5GLY - chain A; structure by X-ray diffraction, 1.58 A resolution.

# Chain A
Molecule: Glycoside hydrolase family 45 protein
From: Thielavia terrestris NRRL 8126
Reference sequence: G2QVH7 (G2QVH7_THITE); residues 1-213 here correspond to UniProt positions 22-234 (UniProt number = residue number + 21)
Amino-acid sequence (213 residues; numbered 1 to 213; the number before each row is that of its first residue):
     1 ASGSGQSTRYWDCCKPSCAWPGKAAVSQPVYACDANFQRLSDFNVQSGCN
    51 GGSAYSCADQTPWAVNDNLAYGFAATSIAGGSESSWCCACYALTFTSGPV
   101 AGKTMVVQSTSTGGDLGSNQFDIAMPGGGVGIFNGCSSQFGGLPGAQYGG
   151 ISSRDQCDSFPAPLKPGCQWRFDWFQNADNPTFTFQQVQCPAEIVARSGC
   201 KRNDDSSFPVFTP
Cystine bridges: Cys-13/Cys-136, Cys-14/Cys-49, Cys-18/Cys-87, Cys-33/Cys-57, Cys-88/Cys-200, Cys-90/Cys-190, Cys-157/Cys-168

# In short
Chain A is Glycoside hydrolase family 45 protein (Thielavia terrestris NRRL 8126); the structure, Crystal
structure of a glycoside hydrolase in complex with cellotetrose from Thielavia terrestris NRRL 8126, was
determined by X-ray diffraction (same publication as 5GLX and 5GM9).
